Entry 9KFB (X-ray diffraction, 4.30 A resolution (low resolution: residue-level contacts below are approximate; hydrogen-bond / salt-bridge calls are withheld)); this record covers chains A and B.

Chain A:
Name: NM57-scFv light chain, NM57-scFv heavy chain
Organism: Homo sapiens
Notes: antibody fragment or engineered binder
Chain sequence (264 residues; each row starts with the number of its first residue; numbering starts at 0):
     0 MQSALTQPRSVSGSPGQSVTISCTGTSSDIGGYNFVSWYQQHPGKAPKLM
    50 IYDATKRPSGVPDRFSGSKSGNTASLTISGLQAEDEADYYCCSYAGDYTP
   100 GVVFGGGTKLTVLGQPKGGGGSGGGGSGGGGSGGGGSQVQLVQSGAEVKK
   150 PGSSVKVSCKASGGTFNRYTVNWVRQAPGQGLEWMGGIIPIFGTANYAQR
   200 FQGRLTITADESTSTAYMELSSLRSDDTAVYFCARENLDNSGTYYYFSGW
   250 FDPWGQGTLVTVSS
Disordered / not traced: 0-1, 13-16, 81, 112-138, 161-162, 208-210, 263
Disulfides: C22-C90, C158-C232

Chain B:
Name: RABV-G-ecto
Organism: Rabies virus CVS-11
Chain sequence (433 residues; row label = number of the first residue in the row; note: 6 numbers in that range are skipped by the numbering (no residue carries them; nothing is unmodelled there)):
     1 KFPIYTIPDELGPWSPIDIHHLSCPNNLVVEDEGCTNLSEFSYMELKVGY
    51 ISAIKVNGFTCTGVV
    68 TEAETYTGGSGGTTFKRKHFRPTPDACRAAYNWKMAGDPRYE
   114 ESLHNPYGGSGGRTTKESLIIISPSVTDLDPYDKSLHSRVFPGGKCSGIT
   164 VSSTYCSTNHDYTIWMPENPRPRTPCDIFTNSRGKRASNGNKTCGFVDER
   214 GLYKSLKGACRLKLCGVLGLRLMDGTWVAMQTSDETKWCPPDQLVNLHDF
   264 RSDEIEHLVVEELVKKREECLDALESIMTTKSVSFRRLSHLRKLVPGFGK
   314 AYTIFNKTLMEADAHYKSVRTWNEIIPSKGCLKVGGRCHPHVNGVFFNGI
   364 ILGPDDHVLIPEMQSSLLQQHMELLKSSVIPLMHPLADPSTVFKEGDEAE
   414 DFVEVHLPDVYKQISGVDLGLPNWGK
Disordered / not traced: 68-87, 104, 114-125, 264-268, 394-439
Disulfides: C24-C283, C35-C207, C61-C94, C159-C169, C189-C228, C223-C252, C344-C351

Chain A / chain B interface:
Residue-residue contacts - 41 pairs, chain A then chain B:
  I29(A) - K147(B)
  G30(A) - K147(B)
  Y93(A) - K226(B)
  Y93(A) - C228(B)
  Y93(A) - G229(B)
  A94(A) - K226(B)
  G95(A) - K226(B)
  D96(A) - W251(B)
  Y97(A) - W251(B)
  T98(A) - K226(B)
  P99(A) - K226(B)
  P99(A) - G229(B)
  P99(A) - L231(B)
  R167(A) - C189(B)
  R167(A) - D190(B)
  I190(A) - N194(B)
  F191(A) - S42(B)
  F191(A) - M44(B)
  F191(A) - T193(B)
  F191(A) - N194(B)
  G192(A) - S42(B)
  T193(A) - M44(B)
  A194(A) - Q244(B)
  N195(A) - G229(B)
  N195(A) - V230(B)
  N195(A) - L231(B)
  Q198(A) - R224(B)
  Q201(A) - T245(B)
  Q201(A) - D247(B)
  N239(A) - R184(B)
  N239(A) - P185(B)
  S240(A) - P185(B)
  G241(A) - R184(B)
  Y243(A) - C228(B)
  Y244(A) - C228(B)
  Y244(A) - G229(B)
  Y245(A) - C189(B)
  Y245(A) - C228(B)
  Y245(A) - G229(B)
  Y245(A) - V230(B)
  F246(A) - G229(B)
Other interface residues (no listed pair), chain A (26 interface residues in all): Y196
Other interface residues (no listed pair), chain B (23 interface residues in all): Y43, D146, F192, A242

In short:
Chain A and chain B form an interface of 26 and 23 residues respectively.
Chain A is NM57-scFv light chain, NM57-scFv heavy chain (Homo sapiens) and chain B is RABV-G-ecto (Rabies
virus CVS-11); the structure, RABV-G-ecto/NM57-scFv complex, was determined by X-ray diffraction, deposited
together with 9KEF and 9KEP.
